PDB entry 7L8V | solution NMR | chains A and C

Chain A:
Protein: Calmodulin-1
Organism: Homo sapiens
UniProt: P0DP23 (CALM1_HUMAN); numbering as in UniProt (aligned over 1-149)
Chain sequence (149 residues; row label = number of the first residue in the row):
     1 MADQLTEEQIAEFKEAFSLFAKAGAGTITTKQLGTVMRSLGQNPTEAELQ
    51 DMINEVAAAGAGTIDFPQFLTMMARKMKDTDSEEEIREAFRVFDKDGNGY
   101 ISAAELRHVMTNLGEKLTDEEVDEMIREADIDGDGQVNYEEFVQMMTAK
Sequence notes: engineered mutation A21 (Asp in P0DP23), A23 (Asp in P0DP23), A25 (Asp in P0DP23), Q32 (Glu in P0DP23), A57 (Asp in P0DP23), A59 (Asp in P0DP23), A61 (Asn in P0DP23), Q68 (Glu in P0DP23)
Ion coordination: Ca2+ site 1: D94, D96, N98, Y100, E105; Ca2+ site 2: D130, D132, D134, Q136, E141
Curated features (UniProtKB/Swiss-Prot):
  - binding site (Ca(2+)): T27, T63, D94, D96, N98, Y100, E105, D130, D132, D134, Q136, E141
  - modified residue: A2 (N-acetylalanine), K22 (N6-acetyllysine), T45 (Phosphothreonine), S82 (Phosphoserine), K95 (N6-acetyllysine), Y100 (Phosphotyrosine), S102 (Phosphoserine), T111 (Phosphothreonine), K116 (N6,N6,N6-trimethyllysine), Y139 (Phosphotyrosine)
  - cross-link: K22 (Glycyl lysine isopeptide (Lys-Gly) (interchain with G-Cter in SUMO2))
  - natural variant: N54 (N54I: In CPVT4), F90 (F90L: In LQT14), N98 (N98S: In CPVT4), D130 (D130G: In LQT14), E141 (E141G: In LQT14; E141V: In LQT14), F142 (F142L: In LQT14)

Chain C:
Protein: Voltage-dependent L-type calcium channel subunit alpha-1C
Organism: Homo sapiens
Notes: fragment: IQ-motif residues 1662-1682
UniProt: Q13936 (CAC1C_HUMAN); residues 1-21 here correspond to UniProt positions 1662-1682 (UniProt number = residue number + 1661)
Chain sequence (21 residues; numbered 1 to 21; the number before each row is that of its first residue):
     1 TVGKFYATFLIQEYFRKFKKR

Chain A / chain C interface:
Contacting residue pairs (14; chain A residue first):
  E85(A) with Y6(C)
  E88(A) with G3(C); K4(C)
  F93(A) with I11(C)
  M110(A) with F15(C)
  E115(A) with Q12(C); F15(C)
  L117(A) with F15(C)
  E124(A) with F18(C)
  M125(A) with Y14(C); F18(C)
  M145(A) with Y14(C)
  M146(A) with L10(C); I11(C)
Other interface residues (no listed pair), chain A (16 interface residues in all): A89, V109, E121, T147, A148, K149
Other interface residues (no listed pair), chain C (13 interface residues in all): A7, K17, K19, R21

Summary:
The interface between chain A and chain C involves 16 residues on one side and 13 on the other. D94(A),
D96(A), N98(A), Y100(A) and E105(A) form the Ca2+ site 1. UniProt lists 12 Ca2+-binding residues on chain A.
Here chain A is Calmodulin-1 and chain C is Voltage-dependent L-type calcium channel subunit alpha-1C, both
from Homo sapiens. Entry 7L8V (NMR Structure of half-calcified calmodulin mutant (CaMEF12) bound to the
IQ-motif of CaV1.2) was determined by solution NMR.
